Entry 7CQ0 (X-ray diffraction, 2.03 A resolution); this record covers chain A.

== Chain A ==
Name: Mature Streptoavidin-C1
Source organism: Streptomyces sp. H036
UniProt: A0A0M8UVL7 (A0A0M8UVL7_9ACTN); residue numbers follow UniProt; this construct covers 1-191
Chain sequence (191 residues; each row starts with the number of its first residue):
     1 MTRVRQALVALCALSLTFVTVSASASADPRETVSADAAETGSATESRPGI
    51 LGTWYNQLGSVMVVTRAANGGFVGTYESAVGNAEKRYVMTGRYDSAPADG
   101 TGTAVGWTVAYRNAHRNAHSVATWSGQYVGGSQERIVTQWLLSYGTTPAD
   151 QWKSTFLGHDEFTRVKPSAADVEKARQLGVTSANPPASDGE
Disordered / not traced: 1-47, 188-191
From the paper describing this entry:
  - interface residues: H119, R135, W152
  - conformationally variable residues (order/disorder transition): A169 to G179, V180 to E191

== Overview ==
The paper reports interface residues H119, R135 and W152; conformational variability at A169 and V180.
Chain A is Mature Streptoavidin-C1 (Streptomyces sp. H036); the structure, Crystal structure of
Streptoavidin-C1 from Streptomyces cinamonensis, was determined by X-ray diffraction (same publication as
7CPZ).
